8B9B - chains 3 and 7 of the 23 polymer chains in the assembly; structure by electron microscopy, 3.50 A resolution.

Chain 3:
Name: DNA replication licensing factor MCM3
Organism: Saccharomyces cerevisiae
Notes: EC 3.6.4.12
UniProt: P24279 (MCM3_YEAST); residue numbers follow UniProt; this construct covers 1-971
Sequence (1009 residues; row label = number of the first residue in the row; numbers below 1 keep their minus sign (Met-37 is residue -37)):
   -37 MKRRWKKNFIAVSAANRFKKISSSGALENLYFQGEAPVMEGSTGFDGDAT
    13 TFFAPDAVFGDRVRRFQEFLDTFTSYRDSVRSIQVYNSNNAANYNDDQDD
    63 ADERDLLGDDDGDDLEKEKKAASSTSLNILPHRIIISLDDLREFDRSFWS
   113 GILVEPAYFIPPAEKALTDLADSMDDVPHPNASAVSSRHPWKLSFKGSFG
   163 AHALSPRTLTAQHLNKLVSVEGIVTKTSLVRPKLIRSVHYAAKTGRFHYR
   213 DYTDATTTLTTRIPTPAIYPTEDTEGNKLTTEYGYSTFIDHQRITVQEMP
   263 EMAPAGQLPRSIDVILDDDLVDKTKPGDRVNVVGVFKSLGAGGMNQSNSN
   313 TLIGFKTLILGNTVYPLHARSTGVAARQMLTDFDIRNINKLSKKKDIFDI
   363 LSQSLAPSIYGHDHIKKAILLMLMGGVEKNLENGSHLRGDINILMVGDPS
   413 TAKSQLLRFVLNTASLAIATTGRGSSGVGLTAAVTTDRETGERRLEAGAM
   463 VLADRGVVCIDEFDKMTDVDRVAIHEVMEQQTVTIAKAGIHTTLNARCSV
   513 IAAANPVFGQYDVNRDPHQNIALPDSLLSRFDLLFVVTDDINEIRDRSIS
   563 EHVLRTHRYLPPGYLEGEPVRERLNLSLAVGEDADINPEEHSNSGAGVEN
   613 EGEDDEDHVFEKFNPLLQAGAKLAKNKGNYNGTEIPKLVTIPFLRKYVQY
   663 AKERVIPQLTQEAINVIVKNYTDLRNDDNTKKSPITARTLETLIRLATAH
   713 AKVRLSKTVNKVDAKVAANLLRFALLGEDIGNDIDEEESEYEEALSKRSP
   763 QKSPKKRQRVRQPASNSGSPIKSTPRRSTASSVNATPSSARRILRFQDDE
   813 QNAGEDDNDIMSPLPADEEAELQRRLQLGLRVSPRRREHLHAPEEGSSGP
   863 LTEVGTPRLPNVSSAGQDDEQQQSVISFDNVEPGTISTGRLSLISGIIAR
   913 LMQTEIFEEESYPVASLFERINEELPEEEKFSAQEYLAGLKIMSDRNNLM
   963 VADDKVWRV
Not modelled in the structure: -37 to 17, 56-89, 332-337, 449-454, 583-647, 742-971
Construct notes: initiating methionine (-37); expression tag (-36 to 0)
Ligand contacts:
  - AMP-PNP (ANP; phosphoaminophosphonic acid-adenylate ester), molecule 1: Ser370, Ile371, Tyr372, Asp410, Pro411, Ser412, Thr413, Ala414, Lys415, Ser416, Gln417, Asn517, Ile561, Val565
  - AMP-PNP (ANP), molecule 2: Glu491, Gln492, Ser538, Arg542, Ala699, Arg700, Glu703

Chain 7:
Name: DNA replication licensing factor MCM7
Organism: Saccharomyces cerevisiae
Notes: EC 3.6.4.12
UniProt: P38132 (MCM7_YEAST); residues 1-845 here = UniProt positions 1-845
Sequence (845 residues; numbered 1 to 845; the number before each row is that of its first residue):
     1 MSAALPSIQLPVDYNNLFNEITDFLVTFKQDTLSSDATRNENEDENLDAE
    51 NIEQHLLEKGPKYMAMLQKVANRELNSVIIDLDDILQYQNEKFLQGTQAD
   101 DLVSAIQQNANHFTELFCRAIDNNMPLPTKEIDYKDDVLDVILNQRRLRN
   151 ERMLSDRTNEIRSENLMDTTMDPPSSMNDALREVVEDETELFPPNLTRRY
   201 FLYFKPLSQNCARRYRKKAISSKPLSVRQIKGDFLGQLITVRGIITRVSD
   251 VKPAVEVIAYTCDQCGYEVFQEVNSRTFTPLSECTSEECSQNQTKGQLFM
   301 STRASKFSAFQECKIQELSQQVPVGHIPRSLNIHVNGTLVRSLSPGDIVD
   351 VTGIFLPAPYTGFKALKAGLLTETYLEAQFVRQHKKKFASFSLTSDVEER
   401 VMELITSGDVYNRLAKSIAPEIYGNLDVKKALLLLLVGGVDKRVGDGMKI
   451 RGDINVCLMGDPGVAKSQLLKAICKISPRGVYTTGKGSSGVGLTAAVMKD
   501 PVTDEMILEGGALVLADNGICCIDEFDKMDESDRTAIHEVMEQQTISISK
   551 AGINTTLNARTSILAAANPLYGRYNPRLSPLDNINLPAALLSRFDILFLM
   601 LDIPSRDDDEKLAEHVTYVHMHNKQPDLDFTPVEPSKMREYIAYAKTKRP
   651 VMSEAVNDYVVQAYIRLRQDSKREMDSKFSFGQATPRTLLGIIRLSQALA
   701 KLRLADMVDIDDVEEALRLVRVSKESLYQETNKSKEDESPTTKIFTIIKK
   751 MLQETGKNTLSYENIVKTVRLRGFTMLQLSNCIQEYSYLNVWHLINEGNT
   801 LKFVDDGTMDTDQEDSLVSTPKLAPQTTASANVSAQDSDIDLQDA
Not modelled in the structure: 1-4, 31-59, 156-189, 213-218, 730-845
Metal / ion sites: Zn2+: Cys262, Cys265, Cys284, Cys289; Mg2+: Ser467 (together with AMP-PNP)
Ligand contacts:
  - AMP-PNP (ANP; phosphoaminophosphonic acid-adenylate ester), molecule 1: Glu421, Ile422, Tyr423, Asn425, Asp461, Pro462, Gly463, Val464, Ala465, Lys466, Ser467, Gln468, Asn568, Leu612, Val616
  - AMP-PNP (ANP), molecule 2: Met448, Glu542, Arg593, Pro686, Arg687, Leu690

Chain 3 / chain 7 interface:
Contacting residue pairs (115; chain 3 residue first):
  Ala144(3) - Leu10(7)
  Ala144(3) - Pro11(7)
  Ser145(3) - Gln108(7)  hydrogen bond
  Val147(3) - Gln9(7)
  Ser148(3) - Ile8(7)
  Val192(3) - Arg329(7)
  Arg193(3) - Leu371(7)
  Pro194(3) - Leu371(7)
  Pro194(3) - Thr372(7)  hydrogen bond (backbone-backbone)
  Lys195(3) - Leu370(7)
  Leu196(3) - Leu370(7)  hydrogen bond (backbone-backbone)
  Tyr202(3) - Tyr14(7)
  Arg208(3) - Ser7(7)  hydrogen bond
  Phe209(3) - Ser7(7)
  Phe209(3) - Ile8(7)  hydrogen bond (backbone-backbone)
  Phe209(3) - Leu10(7)  hydrophobic
  Phe209(3) - Val12(7)
  Phe209(3) - Tyr14(7)  hydrophobic
  His210(3) - Leu5(7)
  His210(3) - Pro6(7)
  Tyr211(3) - Leu5(7)
  Tyr211(3) - Pro6(7)  hydrogen bond (backbone-backbone)
  Tyr211(3) - Ile8(7)  hydrophobic
  Tyr214(3) - Leu370(7)  hydrophobic
  Thr215(3) - Leu370(7)
  Asp216(3) - Leu370(7)
  Pro228(3) - Ala365(7)
  Ala229(3) - Gly369(7)
  Ala229(3) - Leu370(7)  hydrophobic
  Ile230(3) - Ala365(7)  hydrophobic
  Tyr231(3) - Pro359(7)  hydrophobic
  Glu244(3) - Tyr14(7)  hydrogen bond
  Glu244(3) - Asn109(7)  hydrogen bond
  Tyr245(3) - Asn109(7)
  Tyr245(3) - Asn111(7)
  Tyr245(3) - Gly236(7)
  Tyr245(3) - Leu356(7)  hydrophobic
  Tyr245(3) - Pro357(7)  hydrophobic
  Gly246(3) - Gln108(7)
  Gly246(3) - Leu235(7)  hydrogen bond (backbone-backbone)
  Gly246(3) - Gly236(7)
  Tyr247(3) - Val12(7)
  Tyr247(3) - Tyr14(7)  hydrogen bond
  Tyr247(3) - Asn109(7)  hydrogen bond
  Phe250(3) - Leu235(7)  hydrophobic
  Asp252(3) - Gly232(7)  hydrogen bond (side chain-backbone)
  His253(3) - Leu371(7)
  Asp284(3) - Arg329(7)  salt bridge
  Lys287(3) - Val324(7)
  Lys391(3) - His620(7)  hydrogen bond (side chain-backbone)
  Asn392(3) - Asn623(7)
  Leu393(3) - Glu421(7)
  Leu393(3) - Asn623(7)
  Glu394(3) - Lys624(7)  salt bridge
  Asn395(3) - Pro420(7)
  Asn395(3) - Glu421(7)  hydrogen bond
  Ser397(3) - Glu421(7)  hydrogen bond
  His398(3) - Gln468(7)  hydrogen bond (backbone-side chain)
  Leu399(3) - Gln468(7)
  Leu399(3) - His620(7)
  Arg455(3) - Met498(7)
  Arg456(3) - Ile327(7)
  Val481(3) - Lys486(7)
  Val484(3) - Lys486(7)
  Val484(3) - Lys528(7)
  Ala485(3) - Lys486(7)
  Glu488(3) - Thr484(7)
  Glu488(3) - Glu525(7)
  Gln492(3) - Ser467(7)
  Gln492(3) - Gln468(7)
  Thr496(3) - Tyr482(7)
  Thr496(3) - Thr484(7)
  Thr496(3) - Gly487(7)
  Ile497(3) - Gly487(7)
  Ala498(3) - Thr483(7)
  Ala498(3) - Gly487(7)  hydrogen bond (backbone-backbone)
  Ala498(3) - Ser488(7)
  Ala498(3) - Ser489(7)  hydrogen bond (backbone-backbone)
  Lys499(3) - Gly487(7)
  Lys499(3) - Ser489(7)
  Lys499(3) - Gly492(7)
  Ala500(3) - Gly492(7)
  Ala500(3) - Ala496(7)  hydrophobic
  Ala500(3) - Met498(7)  hydrophobic
  Gly501(3) - Glu509(7)
  His503(3) - Tyr482(7)  hydrogen bond (side chain-backbone)
  His503(3) - Thr483(7)
  Thr505(3) - Ser319(7)  hydrogen bond (backbone-side chain)
  Asn507(3) - Gln320(7)  hydrogen bond
  Ser538(3) - Pro462(7)
  Ser538(3) - Asn568(7)
  Leu671(3) - Met621(7)
  Ile676(3) - Thr617(7)
  Ile676(3) - Met621(7)  hydrophobic
  Tyr683(3) - Asp609(7)
  Tyr683(3) - Ala613(7)  hydrophobic
  Thr684(3) - Arg606(7)  hydrogen bond (side chain-backbone)
  Asp685(3) - Arg606(7)  salt bridge
  Arg687(3) - Asp602(7)  salt bridge
  Arg687(3) - Pro604(7)
  Arg687(3) - Asp609(7)  salt bridge
  Asn688(3) - Pro604(7)
  Asn688(3) - Ser605(7)  hydrogen bond (side chain-backbone)
  Asn688(3) - Arg606(7)  hydrogen bond (side chain-backbone)
  Asn688(3) - Asp609(7)  hydrogen bond
  Asp689(3) - Arg606(7)  salt bridge
  Thr698(3) - Arg573(7)
  Thr698(3) - Asp602(7)
  Ala699(3) - Gly463(7)
  Arg700(3) - Pro462(7)
  Arg700(3) - Gly463(7)
  Leu702(3) - Ala613(7)  hydrophobic
  Leu702(3) - Val616(7)  hydrophobic
  Glu703(3) - His620(7)  salt bridge
  Ile706(3) - His620(7)
Also at the interface, not in a pair above, chain 3 (83 interface residues in all): Pro142, Asn143, Thr227, Thr236, Gly396, Leu464, His487, Thr494, Asp537, Thr672, Gln673, Ile679, Val680, Ile697
Also at the interface, not in a pair above, chain 7 (75 interface residues in all): His112, Lys231, His326, Leu366, Lys471, Lys475, Val481, Val491, Leu493, Ile603, Glu610, Leu612, Glu614, Val619

In short:
83 residues of chain 3 face 75 of chain 7 across their interface, with 25 hydrogen bonds and 7 salt bridges.
Polar contacts include Asp284(3)-Arg329(7), Glu394(3)-Lys624(7) and Asp685(3)-Arg606(7). One AMP-PNP molecule
is bound between chain 3 and chain 7. Ligands of chain 3: AMP-PNP.
Chain 3 is DNA replication licensing factor MCM3 and chain 7 is DNA replication licensing factor MCM7, both
from Saccharomyces cerevisiae; the structure, S. cerevisiae replisome + Ctf4, bound by pol alpha. Complex
engaged with a fork DNA substrate ..., was determined by electron microscopy, deposited together with 8B9A and
8B9C.
